Entry 6SNI (electron microscopy, 3.00 A resolution); this record covers chains X and H of the 3 polymer chains in the assembly.

# Chain X
Molecule: Dolichyl pyrophosphate Man9GlcNAc2 alpha-1,3-glucosyltransferase
Source organism: Saccharomyces cerevisiae
Notes: EC 2.4.1.267
UniProtKB: Q12001 (ALG6_YEAST); residue numbers follow UniProt; this construct covers 1-544
Sequence (562 residues; numbered -17 to 544; the number before each row is that of its first residue; numbers below 1 keep their minus sign (Gly-17 is residue -17)):
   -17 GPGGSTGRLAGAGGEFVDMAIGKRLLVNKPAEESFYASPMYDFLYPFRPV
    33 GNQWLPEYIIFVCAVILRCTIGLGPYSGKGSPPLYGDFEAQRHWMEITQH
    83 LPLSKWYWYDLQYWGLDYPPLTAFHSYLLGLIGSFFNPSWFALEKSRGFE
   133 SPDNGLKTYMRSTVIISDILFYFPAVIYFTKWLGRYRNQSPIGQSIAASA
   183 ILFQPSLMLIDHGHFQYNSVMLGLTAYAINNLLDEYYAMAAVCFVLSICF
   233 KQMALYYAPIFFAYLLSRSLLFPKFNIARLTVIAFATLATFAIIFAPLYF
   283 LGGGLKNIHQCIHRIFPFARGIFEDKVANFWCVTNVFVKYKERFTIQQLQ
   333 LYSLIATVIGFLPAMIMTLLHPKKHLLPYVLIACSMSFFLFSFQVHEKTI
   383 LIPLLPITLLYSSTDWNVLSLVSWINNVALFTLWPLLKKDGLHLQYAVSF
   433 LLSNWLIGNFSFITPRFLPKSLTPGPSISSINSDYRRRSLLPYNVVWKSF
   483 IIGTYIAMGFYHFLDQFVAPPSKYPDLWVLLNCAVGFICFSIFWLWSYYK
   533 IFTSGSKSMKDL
Disordered / not traced: -17 to 37, 444-471
Disulfide bonds: Cys314-Cys515
Differences from the reference sequence: expression tag (-17 to 0)
Residues lining bound ligands:
  - phosphatidylethanolamine (PTY), molecule 1: Phe43, Val47, Ile151, Phe155, Pro156, Ile159, Tyr160
  - phosphatidylethanolamine (PTY), molecule 2: Leu152, Phe153, Pro156, Ala157, Tyr160, Leu206, Tyr209, Asn212, Asn213, Asp216, Tyr218, Cys225, Leu228
  - phosphatidylethanolamine (PTY), molecule 3: Asn476, Val478, Trp479, Phe482, Ile524, Leu527, Trp528, Tyr531
  - phosphatidylethanolamine (PTY), molecule 4: Val477, Ser481, Phe482, Val517, Ile520
  - phosphatidylethanolamine (PTY), molecule 5: Ser481, Ile484, Gly485, Ile488, Ala489, Phe492
Reported in the primary citation:
  - catalytic residues: Asp69
  - mutagenesis - D69A, D99A: abolished catalytic activity
  - mutagenesis - D69N, H378A, H378N, H378Q: decreased catalytic activity
  - mutagenesis - D99N, E306A, E306Q, D307A, D307N, E379A, E379Q: unchanged catalytic activity

# Chain H
Molecule: 6AG9-Fab heavy chain
Source organism: synthetic construct
Notes: antibody fragment or engineered binder
Sequence (234 residues; row label = number of the first residue in the row; numbers below 1 keep their minus sign (Glu-2 is residue -2)):
    -2 EISEVQLVESGGGLVQPGGSLRLSCAASGFNVYSSSIHWVRQAPGKGLEW
    48 VASIS
   52A S
    53 YSGYTSYADSVKGRFTISADTSKNTAYLQMNSLRAEDTAVYYCAREYWSW
   103 YSYSYGIDYWGQGTLVTVSSASTKGPSVFPLAPSSKSTSGGTAALGCLVK
   153 DYFPEPVTVSWNSGALTSGVHTFPAVLQSSGLYSLSSVVTVPSSSLGTQT
   203 YICNVNHKPSNTKVDKKVEPKSCDKTHT
Disordered / not traced: -2 to 1, 226-230
Disulfide bonds: Cys22-Cys95, Cys149-Cys205

# Interface between chain X and chain H
Pairs across the interface (26; chain X residue first):
  Trp90(X) - Tyr30(H)  hydrophobic
  Trp90(X) - Thr73(H)
  Leu93(X) - Tyr53(H)
  Leu93(X) - Ser54(H)
  Gln94(X) - Ser54(H)
  Gln94(X) - Gly55(H)
  Gln94(X) - Tyr56(H)
  Lys288(X) - Tyr30(H)
  His291(X) - Tyr30(H)
  His291(X) - Tyr53(H)  hydrogen bond
  Gln292(X) - Tyr30(H)
  Gln292(X) - Tyr53(H)
  His295(X) - Tyr53(H)
  His295(X) - Trp102(H)
  Arg296(X) - Tyr53(H)  hydrogen bond (side chain-backbone)
  Arg296(X) - Ser54(H)  hydrogen bond
  Phe298(X) - Trp102(H)
  Phe300(X) - Ser101(H)
  Phe300(X) - Trp102(H)  hydrophobic
  Arg302(X) - Tyr56(H)
  Ile328(X) - Ser104(H)
  Gln329(X) - Tyr103(H)
  Gln329(X) - Ser104(H)  hydrogen bond (side chain-backbone)
  Gln332(X) - Tyr103(H)
  Gln332(X) - Ser104(H)  hydrogen bond
  Leu336(X) - Tyr103(H)
Other interface residues (no listed pair), chain X (17 interface residues in all): Pro299, Ala301
Other interface residues (no listed pair), chain H (12 interface residues in all): Ser52A, Trp100

# Overview
The interface between chain X and chain H involves 17 residues on one side and 12 on the other, with 5
hydrogen bonds. Among the polar pairs are His291(X)-Tyr53(H), Arg296(X)-Tyr53(H) and Arg296(X)-Ser54(H). The
paper reports the catalytic residue Asp69(X); D69N, H378A and H378N of chain X, among others, reduce catalytic
activity; 13 substitutions were tested in all.
Here chain X is Dolichyl pyrophosphate Man9GlcNAc2 alpha-1,3-glucosyltransferase (Saccharomyces cerevisiae)
and chain H is 6AG9-Fab heavy chain (synthetic construct). Entry 6SNI (Cryo-EM structure of nanodisc
reconstituted yeast ALG6 in complex with 6AG9 Fab) was determined by electron microscopy, deposited together
with 6SNH.
